PDB entry 5JS6 | X-ray diffraction, 2.00 A resolution | chain A

Chain A:
Protein: 17-beta-hydroxysteroid dehydrogenase 14
Source organism: Homo sapiens
Notes: EC 1.1.1.-
UniProtKB: Q9BPX1 (DHB14_HUMAN); numbering as in UniProt (aligned over 1-270)
Chain sequence (274 residues; row label = number of the first residue in the row; numbers below 1 keep their minus sign (Gly-1 is residue -1)):
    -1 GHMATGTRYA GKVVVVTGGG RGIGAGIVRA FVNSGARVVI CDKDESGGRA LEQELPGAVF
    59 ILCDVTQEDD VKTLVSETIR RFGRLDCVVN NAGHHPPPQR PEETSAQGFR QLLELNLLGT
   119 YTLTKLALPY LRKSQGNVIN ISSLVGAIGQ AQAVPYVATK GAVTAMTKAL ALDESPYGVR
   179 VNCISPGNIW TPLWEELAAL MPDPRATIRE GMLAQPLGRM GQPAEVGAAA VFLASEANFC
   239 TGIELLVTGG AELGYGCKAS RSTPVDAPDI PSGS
Not modelled in the structure: -1 to 3, 272
Cystine bridges: Cys255 forms a disulfide with the same residue of a neighbouring copy of this chain
Sequence notes: expression tag (-1 to 0, 271-272)
Residues lining bound ligands: NAD (nicotinamide-adenine-dinucleotide): Gly16, Gly18, Arg19, Gly20, Ile21, Gly22, Cys39, Asp40, Lys41, Asp42, Cys61, Asp62, Val63, Thr64, Asn89, Ala90, Gly91, Leu113, Ile139, Ser140, Ser141, Tyr154, Lys158, Pro184, Gly185, Asn186, Ile187, Thr189, Pro190, Leu191, Trp192
Swiss-Prot annotation at these positions:
  - active site: Tyr154 (Proton acceptor)
  - binding site (NAD(+)): Arg19, Ile21, Asp40, Lys41, Asp62, Val63, Asn89, Tyr154, Lys158, Ile187, Thr189, Leu191
  - mutagenesis: His93 (H93A: Increases kcat for androst-5-en-3beta,17beta-diol and 17beta-estradioll), Gln148 (Q148A: The catalytic efficiency (kcat/Km) is 30-fold increase for 17beta-estradiol and 11-fold for androst-5-en-3beta,17beta-diol), Lys158 (K158A: Lacks of activity of testosterone 17-beta-dehydrogenase (NADP+) and estradiol 17-beta-dehydrogenase [NAD(P)+] activities), Tyr253 (Y253A: Lacks of activity of testosterone 17-beta-dehydrogenase (NADP+) and estradiol 17-beta-dehydrogenase [NAD(P)+] activities), Cys255 (C255A: Does not affect kcat for androst-5-en-3beta,17beta-diol and 17beta-estradiol)

In short:
Chain A binds NAD. From UniProt: active-site residue Tyr154, 12 NAD+-binding residues and 5 mutagenesis sites.
Chain A is 17-beta-hydroxysteroid dehydrogenase 14 (Homo sapiens); the structure, Crystal structure of
17beta-hydroxysteroid dehydrogenase 14 T205 variant in complex with NAD, was determined by X-ray diffraction
(same publication as 5HS6, 5ICM, 5ICS and 5JSF).
